Entry 7YAH (electron microscopy, 3.12 A resolution); this record covers chains A and C.

# Chain A
Protein: Calcium-transporting ATPase type 2C member 1
Source organism: Homo sapiens
Notes: EC 7.2.2.10
UniProtKB: P98194 (AT2C1_HUMAN); residue numbers follow UniProt; this construct covers 1-919
Chain sequence (947 residues; each row starts with the number of its first residue; numbers below 1 keep their minus sign (Met-27 is residue -27)):
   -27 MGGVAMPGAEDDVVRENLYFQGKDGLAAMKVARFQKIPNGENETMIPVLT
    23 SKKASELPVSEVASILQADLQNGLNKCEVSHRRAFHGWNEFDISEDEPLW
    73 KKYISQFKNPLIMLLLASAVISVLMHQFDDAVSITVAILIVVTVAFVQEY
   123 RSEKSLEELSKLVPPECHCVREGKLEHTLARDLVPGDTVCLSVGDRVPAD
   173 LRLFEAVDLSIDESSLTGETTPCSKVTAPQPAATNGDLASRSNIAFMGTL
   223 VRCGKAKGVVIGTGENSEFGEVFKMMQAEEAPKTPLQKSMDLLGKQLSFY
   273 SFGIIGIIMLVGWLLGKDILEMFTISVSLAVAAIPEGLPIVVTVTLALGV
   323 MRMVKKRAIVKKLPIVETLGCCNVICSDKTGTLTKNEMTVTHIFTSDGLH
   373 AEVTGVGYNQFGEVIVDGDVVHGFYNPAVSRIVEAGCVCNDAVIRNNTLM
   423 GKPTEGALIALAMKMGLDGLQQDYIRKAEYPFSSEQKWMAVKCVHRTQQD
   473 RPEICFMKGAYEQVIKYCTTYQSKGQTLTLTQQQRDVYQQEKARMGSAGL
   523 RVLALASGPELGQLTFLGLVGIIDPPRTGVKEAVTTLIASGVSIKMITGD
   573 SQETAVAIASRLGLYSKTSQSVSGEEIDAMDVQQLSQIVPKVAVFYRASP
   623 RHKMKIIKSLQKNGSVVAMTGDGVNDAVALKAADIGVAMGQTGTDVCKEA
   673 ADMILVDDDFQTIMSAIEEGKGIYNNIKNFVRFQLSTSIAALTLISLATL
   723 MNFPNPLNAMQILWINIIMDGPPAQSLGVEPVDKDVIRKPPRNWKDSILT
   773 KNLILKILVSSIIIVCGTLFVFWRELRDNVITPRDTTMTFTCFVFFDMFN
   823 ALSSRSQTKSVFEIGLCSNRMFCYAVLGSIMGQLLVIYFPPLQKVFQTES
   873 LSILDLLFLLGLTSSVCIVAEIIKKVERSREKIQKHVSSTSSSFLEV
Unresolved in the structure: -27 to 19, 67-69, 205-210, 905-919
Construct notes: initiating methionine (-27); expression tag (-26 to 0)
Ion coordination: Ca2+: Val303, Ala304, Ile306, Glu308, Asn738, Asp742
Small-molecule neighbours: AMP-PCP (ACP; phosphomethylphosphonic acid adenylate ester): Asp350, Lys351, Thr352, Lys424, Thr426, Glu427, Phe454, Ser456, Lys459, Met461, Lys480, Gly481, Ala482, Arg523, Val524, Leu525, Thr570, Gly571, Asp572, Arg619, Lys625
UniProt features mapped onto this chain:
  - active site: Asp350 (4-aspartylphosphate intermediate)
  - binding site (Ca(2+)): Val303, Ala304, Ile306, Glu308, Asn738, Asp742
  - binding site (Mg(2+)): Asp644, Asp648
Reported in the primary citation:
  - binding site for AMP-PCP: Thr352, Glu427, Ser456, Lys480, Gly571, Asp572, Arg619
  - catalytic residues: Asp350 (proposed by the authors, not directly observed)
  - Ca2+ coordination: Val303, Ala304, Ile306, Glu308, Asn738, Asp742
  - disease-associated variants - D742Y: abolished binding to Ca2+ (citing earlier work)
  - disease-associated variants - G309C, D742Y: abolished binding to Mn2+ (citing earlier work)
  - disease-associated variants - G309C: unchanged binding to Ca2+ (citing earlier work)
  - post-translational modification sites: Lys496 (citing earlier work)

# Chain C
Protein: The nanobody head piece of megabody.
Source organism: Vicugna pacos
Notes: antibody fragment or engineered binder
Chain sequence (128 residues; each row starts with the number of its first residue):
    34 QVQLQESGGGLVQAGGSLRLSCAASGSIFGADWMGWYRQAPGKEREFVAG
    84 IGHGASTYYADSVKGRFTISRDNAKNTVYLQMNSLKPEDTAVYYCAVQYT
   134 QGWSGQYRSYDSLLYWGQGTQVTVSSGS
Unresolved in the structure: 135-139
Cystine bridges: Cys55-Cys128

# How chain A and chain C interact
Contacting residue pairs - 38 pairs, chain A then chain C:
  His364(A) - Tyr143(C)  hydrogen bond (side chain-backbone)
  Gly370(A) - Tyr140(C)  hydrogen bond (backbone-side chain)
  His372(A) - Tyr140(C)
  His372(A) - Tyr143(C)
  Glu374(A) - Tyr132(C)
  Glu374(A) - Thr133(C)
  Glu374(A) - Gln134(C)  hydrogen bond (side chain-backbone)
  Thr376(A) - Trp66(C)
  Thr376(A) - Gln131(C)  hydrogen bond
  Gly377(A) - Trp66(C)
  Gly377(A) - Tyr70(C)
  Gly377(A) - Gln131(C)
  Val378(A) - Tyr70(C)  hydrogen bond (backbone-side chain)
  Val378(A) - Trp149(C)  hydrophobic
  Tyr380(A) - Glu77(C)
  Phe383(A) - Trp66(C)
  Phe383(A) - Phe80(C)  hydrophobic
  Phe383(A) - Tyr91(C)  hydrophobic
  Phe383(A) - Tyr92(C)
  Phe383(A) - Ala93(C)  hydrophobic
  Phe383(A) - Asp94(C)
  Gly384(A) - Trp66(C)
  Glu385(A) - Gly85(C)
  Glu385(A) - His86(C)  hydrogen bond (side chain-backbone)
  Glu385(A) - Gly87(C)
  Glu385(A) - Ser89(C)
  Ile387(A) - Asp65(C)
  Gly390(A) - His86(C)
  His394(A) - Tyr91(C)
  Asn419(A) - Glu79(C)  hydrogen bond
  Glu513(A) - Tyr143(C)  hydrogen bond
  Arg516(A) - Arg141(C)  hydrogen bond (side chain-backbone)
  Arg516(A) - Tyr143(C)
  Met517(A) - Tyr143(C)  hydrophobic
  Ala520(A) - Tyr143(C)
  Ala520(A) - Asp144(C)
  Leu522(A) - Tyr143(C)
  Ile545(A) - Ser145(C)
Interface residues without a listed pair, chain A (25 interface residues in all): Thr363, Phe366, Asn381, Gln382

# In short
25 residues of chain A and 24 residues of chain C are in contact, with 9 hydrogen bonds. Polar contacts
include His364(A)-Tyr143(C), Gly370(A)-Tyr140(C) and Glu374(A)-Gln134(C). Ligands of chain A: AMP-PCP. The
paper reports the catalytic residue Asp350(A); G309C and D742Y of chain A abolish binding to Mn2+.
Here chain A is Calcium-transporting ATPase type 2C member 1 (Homo sapiens) and chain C is the nanobody head
piece of megabody. (Vicugna pacos). Entry 7YAH (CryoEM structure of SPCA1a in E1-Ca-AMPPCP state subclass 2)
was determined by electron microscopy (same publication as 7YAG, 7YAI, 7YAJ and 7YAM).
